Entry 6UPQ (X-ray diffraction, 1.86 A resolution); this record covers chains A and B.

# Chain A
Protein: Septin-2
Source organism: Homo sapiens
Reference sequence: Q15019 (SEPT2_HUMAN); residue numbers follow UniProt; this construct covers 36-308
Sequence (274 residues; each row starts with the number of its first residue):
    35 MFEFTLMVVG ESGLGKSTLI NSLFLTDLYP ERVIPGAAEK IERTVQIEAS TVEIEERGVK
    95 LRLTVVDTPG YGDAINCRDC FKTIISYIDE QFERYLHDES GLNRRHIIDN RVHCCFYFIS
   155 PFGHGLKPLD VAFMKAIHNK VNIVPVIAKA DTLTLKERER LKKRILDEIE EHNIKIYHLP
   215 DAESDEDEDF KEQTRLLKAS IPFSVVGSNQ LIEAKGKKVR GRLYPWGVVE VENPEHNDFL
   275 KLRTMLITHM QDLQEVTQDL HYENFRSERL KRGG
Unresolved in the structure: 35, 306-308
Differences from the reference sequence: initiating methionine (35)
Small-molecule neighbours:
  - GDP (guanosine-5'-diphosphate): Glu45, Ser46, Gly47, Leu48, Gly49, Lys50, Ser51, Thr52, Arg66, Lys183, Asp185, Thr186, Val239, Val240, Gly241, Arg256, Tyr258
  - GTP (guanosine-5'-triphosphate): His158, Thr186, Glu191, Arg194
Reported in the primary citation:
  - binding site for GDP: Arg66
  - specificity-determining residues: Ala71, Phe156, Gly159
  - conformationally variable residues (order/disorder transition): Arg66

# Chain B
Protein: Septin-11
Source organism: Homo sapiens
Reference sequence: Q9NVA2 (SEP11_HUMAN), isoform Q9NVA2-2; residues 40-306 here correspond to UniProt positions 50-316 (UniProt number = residue number + 10)
Sequence (293 residues; numbered 14 to 306; the number before each row is that of its first residue):
    14 MGSSHHHHHH SQDPNSSSAR LQVDKLFCFN ILCVGETGIG KSTLMDTLFN TKFESDPATH
    74 NEPGVRLKAR SYELQESNVR LKLTIVDTVG FGDQINKDDS YKPIVEYIDA QFEAYLQEEL
   134 KIKRSLFNYH DTRIHACLYF IAPTGHSLKS LDLVTMKKLD SKVNIIPIIA KADTIAKNEL
   194 HKFKSKIMSE LVSNGVQIYQ FPTDEETVAE INATMSVHLP FAVVGSTEEV KIGNKMAKAR
   254 QYPWGVVQVE NENHCDFVKL REMLIRVNME DLREQTHTRH YELYRRCKLE EMG
Unresolved in the structure: 14-39, 216-229, 301-306
Differences from the reference sequence: initiating methionine (14); expression tag (15-39)
Bound ions: Mg2+: Ser55 (together with GTP)
Small-molecule neighbours:
  - GDP (guanosine-5'-diphosphate): Thr157, Gly158, His159, Thr187, Glu192
  - GTP (guanosine-5'-triphosphate): Glu49, Thr50, Gly51, Ile52, Gly53, Lys54, Ser55, Thr56, Asp69, Pro70, Ala71, Thr101, Lys184, Asp186, Val236, Val237, Gly238, Arg253, Tyr255
Reported in the primary citation:
  - specificity-determining residues: Thr50, His73, Ser163
  - binding site for GTP: Thr50
  - contacts within the chain: Thr50-His73, Thr50-Asp106

# How chain A and chain B interact
Pairs across the interface (90):
  Glu45(A) - Lys162(B)  salt bridge
  Ser46(A) - His159(B)
  Gly47(A) - Thr157(B)
  Gly47(A) - His159(B)
  Arg66(A) - His159(B)
  Ile68(A) - His159(B)
  Gly70(A) - Glu203(B)
  Ala71(A) - Leu161(B)
  Ala71(A) - Lys162(B)
  Ala71(A) - Ser163(B)
  Ala71(A) - Leu166(B)  hydrophobic
  Ala71(A) - Glu203(B)  hydrogen bond (backbone-side chain)
  Ala72(A) - Leu166(B)
  Ala72(A) - Asn207(B)
  Lys74(A) - Leu161(B)  hydrogen bond (side chain-backbone)
  Lys74(A) - Lys162(B)
  Lys74(A) - Ser163(B)
  Ile75(A) - Ser163(B)
  Ile75(A) - Val167(B)  hydrophobic
  Gly106(A) - Lys110(B)
  Asp107(A) - Ser163(B)  hydrogen bond (backbone-side chain)
  Ala108(A) - Lys110(B)  hydrogen bond (backbone-side chain)
  Ala108(A) - Ser163(B)
  Ile109(A) - Ile108(B)
  Ile109(A) - Asn109(B)
  Ile109(A) - Lys110(B)  hydrogen bond (backbone-backbone)
  Ile109(A) - Asp111(B)
  Ile109(A) - Ser163(B)
  Ile109(A) - Leu164(B)
  Asn110(A) - Asn109(B)  hydrogen bond
  Asn110(A) - Asp111(B)  hydrogen bond
  Cys111(A) - Ile108(B)  hydrogen bond (backbone-backbone)
  Cys111(A) - Lys110(B)
  Arg112(A) - Asn109(B)
  Phe156(A) - Gly51(B)
  Phe156(A) - Ile52(B)
  Phe156(A) - Pro156(B)  hydrophobic
  Phe156(A) - Lys184(B)  hydrogen bond (backbone-side chain)
  Phe156(A) - Thr187(B)
  Gly157(A) - Thr50(B)
  Gly157(A) - His73(B)
  His158(A) - Thr50(B)
  His158(A) - Gly51(B)
  His158(A) - Pro70(B)
  His158(A) - Ala71(B)
  His158(A) - His73(B)  hydrogen bond (backbone-side chain)
  Gly159(A) - His73(B)  hydrogen bond (backbone-side chain)
  Leu160(A) - His73(B)
  Lys161(A) - His73(B)
  Lys161(A) - Gly105(B)  hydrogen bond (side chain-backbone)
  Pro162(A) - His73(B)
  Pro162(A) - Asn74(B)
  Pro162(A) - Asp106(B)
  Ala166(A) - Ile108(B)  hydrophobic
  Lys183(A) - Pro156(B)  hydrogen bond (side chain-backbone)
  Lys183(A) - Thr157(B)  hydrogen bond (side chain-backbone)
  Lys183(A) - Thr187(B)
  Asp185(A) - Tyr255(B)
  Asp185(A) - Trp257(B)
  Thr186(A) - Thr187(B)
  Thr186(A) - Arg253(B)  hydrogen bond (backbone-side chain)
  Thr186(A) - Tyr255(B)  hydrogen bond (backbone-side chain)
  Leu187(A) - Tyr255(B)
  Thr188(A) - Arg253(B)
  Thr188(A) - Gln254(B)
  Thr188(A) - Tyr255(B)
  Leu189(A) - Pro256(B)  hydrophobic
  Glu191(A) - Arg253(B)  salt bridge
  Arg256(A) - Thr187(B)  hydrogen bond (side chain-backbone)
  Arg256(A) - Ala189(B)
  Arg256(A) - Glu192(B)  salt bridge
  Leu257(A) - Ala189(B)
  Leu257(A) - Lys190(B)  hydrogen bond (backbone-backbone)
  Tyr258(A) - Asp186(B)
  Tyr258(A) - Thr187(B)  hydrogen bond (side chain-backbone)
  Tyr258(A) - Ile188(B)
  Tyr258(A) - Ala189(B)  hydrophobic
  Pro259(A) - Lys190(B)
  Pro259(A) - Asn266(B)
  Pro259(A) - His267(B)
  Trp260(A) - Asp186(B)
  Trp260(A) - Trp257(B)
  Trp260(A) - Gly258(B)
  Trp260(A) - Val259(B)
  Trp260(A) - Val260(B)
  Trp260(A) - His267(B)
  Gly261(A) - Trp257(B)
  Val262(A) - Trp257(B)
  Val263(A) - Trp257(B)
  His270(A) - Trp257(B)
Interface residues without a listed pair, chain A (44 interface residues in all): Leu163, Gln244, Glu269
Interface residues without a listed pair, chain B (44 interface residues in all): Gly158, Ser160, Asn191
Interface features reported in the paper:
  - specific contacts: Ala71(A)-Ser163(B), Ala71(A)-Leu161(B), Ala71(A)-Leu166(B), Ala71(A)-Glu203(B) (backbone contact), Asp107(A)-Ser163(B) (backbone contact), Gly157(A)-His73(B), His158(A)-His73(B) (backbone contact)
  - interface residues, chain A: Phe156(A), Lys183(A)
  - interface residues, chain B: Lys110(B)

# In short
The chain A/chain B interface involves 44 residues from each chain; the contacts include 19 hydrogen bonds and
3 salt bridges. Polar contacts include Glu45(A)-Lys162(B), Glu191(A)-Arg253(B) and Arg256(A)-Glu192(B). The
paper describes contacts between Ala71(A) and Ser163(B), Ala71(A) and Leu161(B) and Ala71(A) and Leu166(B)
among others; backbone contacts between Ala71(A) and Glu203(B), Asp107(A) and Ser163(B) and His158(A) and
His73(B). The paper reports a binding site for GDP at Arg66(A); a binding site for GTP at Thr50(B).
Chain A is Septin-2 and chain B is Septin-11, both from Homo sapiens; the structure, Crystal Structure of
GTPase Domain of Human Septin 2 / Septin 11 Heterocomplex, was determined by X-ray diffraction, deposited
together with 6UPA, 6UPR and 6UQQ.
